PDB entry 5JQ1 | X-ray diffraction, 1.83 A resolution | chains A and B

== Chain A (and B) ==
Name: Asialoglycoprotein receptor 1
Source organism: Homo sapiens
Notes: chain B of this document is another copy of the same molecule, construct and numbering; everything in this record applies to it too
Reference sequence: P07306 (ASGR1_HUMAN); residues 147-290 here correspond to UniProt positions 148-291 (UniProt number = residue number + 1)
Amino-acid sequence (145 residues; numbered 146 to 290; the number before each row is that of its first residue):
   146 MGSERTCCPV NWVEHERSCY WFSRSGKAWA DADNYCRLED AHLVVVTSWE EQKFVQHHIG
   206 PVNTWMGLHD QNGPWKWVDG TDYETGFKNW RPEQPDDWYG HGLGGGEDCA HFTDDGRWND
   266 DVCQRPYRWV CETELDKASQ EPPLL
Disordered / not traced: 146-150, 281-290 (chain B: 146-151, 281-290)
Sequence notes: expression tag (146)
Disulfide bonds: Cys153-Cys164, Cys181-Cys276, Cys254-Cys268
Bound ions: Ca2+ site 1: Val190, Glu196, Glu277; Ca2+ site 2: Asp215, Asp242, Glu252, Asp253; Ca2+ site 3: Gln239, Asp241, Glu252, Asn264, Asp265 (together with ZPF)
Ligand contacts: ZPF (N-[(1S,2R,3R,4R,5S)-2,3-dihydroxy-1-(hydroxymethyl)-6,8-dioxabicyclo[3.2.1]octan-4-yl]acetamide): Asn208, Gln239, Asp241, Trp243, Glu252, His256, Thr258, Asn264, Asp265, Asp266, Tyr272
Reported in the primary citation:
  - binding site for ZPF: Trp243, His256, Asn264, Asp266, Tyr272

== How chain A and chain B interact ==
Inter-chain disulfides: Cys152(A)-Cys152(B)
Pairs across the interface (20; chain A residue first):
  Arg169(A) - Gly247(B)
  Ser170(A) - Gly247(B)
  Ser170(A) - Leu248(B)
  Gly171(A) - Leu248(B)  hydrogen bond (backbone-backbone)
  Gly171(A) - Gln269(B)  hydrogen bond (backbone-side chain)
  Lys172(A) - Gln269(B)
  Gly247(A) - Arg169(B)
  Gly247(A) - Ser170(B)
  Gly247(A) - Arg273(B)  hydrogen bond (backbone-side chain)
  Leu248(A) - Ser170(B)
  Leu248(A) - Gly171(B)  hydrogen bond (backbone-backbone)
  Leu248(A) - Pro271(B)
  Gln269(A) - Gly171(B)  hydrogen bond (side chain-backbone)
  Gln269(A) - Pro271(B)
  Arg270(A) - Pro271(B)
  Pro271(A) - Leu248(B)
  Pro271(A) - Gln269(B)
  Pro271(A) - Arg270(B)
  Pro271(A) - Pro271(B)
  Arg273(A) - Gly247(B)  hydrogen bond (side chain-backbone)
Other interface residues (no listed pair), chain A (13 interface residues in all): Ala173, Gly249, Tyr272
Other interface residues (no listed pair), chain B (12 interface residues in all): Lys172, Gly249, Tyr272

== Overview ==
The interface between chain A and chain B involves 13 residues on one side and 12 on the other, with 1
disulfide bond and 6 hydrogen bonds. Polar pairs include Gly171(A)-Gln269(B), Gly247(A)-Arg273(B) and
Gly171(A)-Leu248(B). Chain A binds compound ZPF. The paper reports a binding site for ZPF at Trp243(A),
His256(A) and Asn264(A) among others.
Chain A and chain B are both Asialoglycoprotein receptor 1 (Homo sapiens); the structure, Efficient targeting
of the asialoglycoprotein receptor by polyvalent display of a compact galactosamine mimic, was determined by
X-ray diffraction (same publication as 5JPV).
